8U6Y - chains F and G of the 34 polymer chains in the assembly; structure by electron microscopy, 2.80 A resolution.

[Chain F]
Name: Proteasome subunit alpha type-6
Source organism: Saccharomyces cerevisiae S288C
Notes: EC 3.4.25.1
UniProtKB: P40302 (PSA6_YEAST); residue numbers follow UniProt; this construct covers 1-234
Amino-acid sequence (234 residues; each row starts with the number of its first residue):
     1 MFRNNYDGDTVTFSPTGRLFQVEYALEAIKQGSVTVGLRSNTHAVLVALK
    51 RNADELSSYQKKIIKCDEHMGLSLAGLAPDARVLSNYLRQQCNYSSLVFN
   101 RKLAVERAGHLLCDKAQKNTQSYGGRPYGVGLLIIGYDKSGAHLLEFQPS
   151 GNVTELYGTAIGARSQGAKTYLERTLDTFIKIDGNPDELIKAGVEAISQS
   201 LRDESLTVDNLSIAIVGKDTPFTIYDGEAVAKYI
Cystine bridges: Cys66-Cys92
Curated features (UniProtKB/Swiss-Prot):
  - modified residue: Ser14 (Phosphoserine)
  - cross-link: Lys191 (Glycyl lysine isopeptide (Lys-Gly) (interchain with G-Cter in ubiquitin))

[Chain G]
Name: Proteasome subunit alpha type-7
Source organism: Saccharomyces cerevisiae S288C
Notes: EC 3.4.25.1
UniProtKB: P21242 (PSA7_YEAST); numbering as in UniProt (aligned over 1-288)
Amino-acid sequence (288 residues; row label = number of the first residue in the row):
     1 MTSIGTGYDLSNSVFSPDGRNFQVEYAVKAVENGTTSIGIKCNDGVVFAV
    51 EKLITSKLLVPQKNVKIQVVDRHIGCVYSGLIPDGRHLVNRGREEAASFK
   101 KLYKTPIPIPAFADRLGQYVQAHTLYNSVRPFGVSTIFGGVDKNGAHLYM
   151 LEPSGSYWGYKGAATGKGRQSAKAELEKLVDHHPEGLSAREAVKQAAKII
   201 YLAHEDNKEKDFELEISWCSLSETNGLHKFVKGDLLQEAIDFAQKEINGD
   251 DDEDEDDSDNVMSSDDENAPVATNANATTDQEGDIHLE
Not modelled in the structure: 1, 53-56, 185-186, 203-212, 244-288
Curated features (UniProtKB/Swiss-Prot):
  - modified residue: Thr2 (N-acetylthreonine)

[Interface between chain F and chain G]
Pairs across the interface (53):
  Asn5(F) - Leu10(G)
  Tyr6(F) - Ile4(G)
  Tyr6(F) - Asp9(G)  hydrogen bond
  Tyr6(F) - Leu10(G)  hydrophobic
  Thr10(F) - Arg130(G)  hydrogen bond (backbone-side chain)
  Val11(F) - Gln23(G)
  Val11(F) - Asn127(G)
  Val11(F) - Val129(G)
  Val11(F) - Arg130(G)
  Thr12(F) - Leu10(G)
  Thr12(F) - Gln23(G)
  Phe13(F) - Gln23(G)  hydrogen bond (backbone-side chain)
  Phe13(F) - Tyr26(G)
  Phe13(F) - Leu81(G)  hydrophobic
  Phe13(F) - Arg130(G)
  Phe13(F) - Pro131(G)
  Ser14(F) - Tyr26(G)
  Pro15(F) - Ile4(G)  hydrophobic
  Pro15(F) - Tyr26(G)
  Pro15(F) - Lys29(G)
  Thr16(F) - Asn33(G)  hydrogen bond (backbone-side chain)
  Gly17(F) - Tyr26(G)
  Gly17(F) - Ala30(G)
  Leu19(F) - Leu81(G)  hydrophobic
  Leu19(F) - Arg130(G)
  Glu106(F) - Lys63(G)  salt bridge
  Cys113(F) - Arg86(G)  hydrogen bond
  Gln117(F) - Pro83(G)
  Gln117(F) - Asp84(G)
  Gln117(F) - His87(G)  hydrogen bond
  Thr120(F) - Arg130(G)  hydrogen bond (backbone-side chain)
  Gln121(F) - His123(G)
  Gln121(F) - Val129(G)
  Gln121(F) - Arg130(G)  hydrogen bond (side chain-backbone)
  Gln121(F) - Phe132(G)
  Ser122(F) - Ser128(G)
  Tyr123(F) - Ser128(G)  hydrogen bond (backbone-backbone)
  Ser150(F) - Pro83(G)
  Gly151(F) - Arg86(G)
  Asn152(F) - Ile82(G)
  Asn152(F) - Arg86(G)  hydrogen bond
  Val153(F) - Arg86(G)  hydrogen bond (backbone-side chain)
  Glu155(F) - Leu59(G)
  Glu155(F) - Val60(G)  hydrogen bond (backbone-backbone)
  Glu155(F) - Lys63(G)  salt bridge
  Leu156(F) - Leu58(G)
  Leu156(F) - Leu59(G)  hydrophobic
  Tyr157(F) - Leu58(G)  hydrogen bond (backbone-backbone)
  Tyr157(F) - Val60(G)
  Tyr157(F) - Pro61(G)
  Gly158(F) - Leu58(G)
  Lys169(F) - Leu58(G)
  Glu173(F) - Lys57(G)
Other interface residues (no listed pair), chain F (33 interface residues in all): Arg39, Asp114, Thr154, Leu172, Leu176
Other interface residues (no listed pair), chain G (33 interface residues in all): Thr6, Ser11, Ala27, Gln62, Asn90, Gly133

[Summary]
The chain F/chain G interface involves 33 residues from each chain; the contacts include 13 hydrogen bonds and
2 salt bridges. Polar pairs include Glu106(F)-Lys63(G), Glu155(F)-Lys63(G) and Tyr6(F)-Asp9(G).
Here chain F is Proteasome subunit alpha type-6 and chain G is Proteasome subunit alpha type-7, both from
Saccharomyces cerevisiae S288C. Entry 8U6Y (Preholo-Proteasome from Beta 3 D205 deletion) was determined by
electron microscopy (same publication as 8U7U).
